PDB entry 2VQB | X-ray diffraction, 2.80 A resolution | chains A and D

== Chain A (and D) ==
Name: Flavin-containing monooxygenase
Organism: Methylophaga SP. SK1
Notes: chain D of this document is another copy of the same molecule, construct and numbering; everything in this record applies to it too
UniProtKB: Q83XK4 (Q83XK4_9GAMM); residues 6-461 here correspond to UniProt positions 1-456 (UniProt number = residue number - 5)
Amino-acid sequence (461 residues; numbered 1 to 461; the number before each row is that of its first residue):
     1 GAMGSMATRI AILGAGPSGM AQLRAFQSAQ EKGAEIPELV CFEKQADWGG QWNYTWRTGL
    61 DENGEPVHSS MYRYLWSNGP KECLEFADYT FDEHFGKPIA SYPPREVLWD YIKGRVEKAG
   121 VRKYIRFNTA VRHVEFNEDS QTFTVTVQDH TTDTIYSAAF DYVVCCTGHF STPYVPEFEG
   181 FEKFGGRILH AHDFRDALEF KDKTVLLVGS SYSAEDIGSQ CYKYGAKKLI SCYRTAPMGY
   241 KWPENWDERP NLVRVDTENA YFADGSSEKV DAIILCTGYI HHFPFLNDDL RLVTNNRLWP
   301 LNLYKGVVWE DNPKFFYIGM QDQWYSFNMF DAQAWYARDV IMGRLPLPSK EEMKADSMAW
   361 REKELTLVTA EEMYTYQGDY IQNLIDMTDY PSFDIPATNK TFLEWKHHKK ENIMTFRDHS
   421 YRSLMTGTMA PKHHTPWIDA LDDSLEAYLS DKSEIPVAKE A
Disordered / not traced: 1-7, 451-461
Sequence notes: engineered mutation A158 (Glu153 in Q83XK4), A159 (Glu154 in Q83XK4)
Ligand contacts:
  - FAD (flavin-adenine dinucleotide): G14, A15, G16, P17, S18, G19, F42, E43, K44, Q45, G49, G50, Q51, W52, H68, S70, M71, L75, W76, S77, N78, L84, T129, A130, V131, C166, T167, G168, F170, S171, F285, I318, Q323, S326, F327, F330
  - NADP (NAP; NADP nicotinamide-adenine-dinucleotide phosphate): Y72, L75, W76, S77, N78, F170, Y174, P176, F178, V208, G209, S210, S211, Y212, S213, D216, R234, T235, N251, C276, T277, G278, Y279, N296, R417
  - oxygen molecule (OXY), molecule 1: N78, Q323, W324
  - oxygen molecule (OXY), molecule 2: S211, Y212, E215, W324, K406
Reported in the primary citation:
  - binding site for oxygen molecule: Y212
  - mutagenesis - E158A/E159A: unchanged catalytic activity
  - catalytic residues: N78 (proposed by the authors, not directly observed)

== Interface between chain A and chain D ==
Pairs across the interface (55):
  W56(A) - V175(D)  hydrophobic
  W56(A) - E177(D)  hydrogen bond
  W56(A) - F181(D)  hydrophobic
  W56(A) - I188(D)  hydrophobic
  R57(A) - V175(D)  hydrogen bond (side chain-backbone)
  R57(A) - E177(D)  salt bridge
  G59(A) - G59(D)
  L60(A) - L60(D)  hydrophobic
  L60(A) - P173(D)
  N63(A) - I280(D)
  G64(A) - T172(D)
  G64(A) - H282(D)
  R73(A) - E182(D)  hydrogen bond (side chain-backbone)
  R73(A) - K183(D)
  R132(A) - P284(D)
  Q148(A) - R291(D)  hydrogen bond
  D153(A) - R291(D)  salt bridge
  D153(A) - V293(D)
  T154(A) - D288(D)
  I155(A) - L286(D)
  I155(A) - N287(D)
  I155(A) - D288(D)  hydrogen bond (backbone-side chain)
  I155(A) - R291(D)
  T172(A) - G64(D)
  P173(A) - L60(D)
  V175(A) - W56(D)  hydrophobic
  V175(A) - R57(D)  hydrogen bond (backbone-side chain)
  E177(A) - W56(D)  hydrogen bond
  F181(A) - W56(D)  hydrophobic
  E182(A) - R73(D)  hydrogen bond (backbone-side chain)
  K183(A) - R73(D)
  F184(A) - D196(D)
  G185(A) - D196(D)
  G185(A) - L198(D)
  G185(A) - E199(D)  hydrogen bond (backbone-backbone)
  R187(A) - R187(D)
  R187(A) - E199(D)
  I188(A) - W56(D)  hydrophobic
  D196(A) - F184(D)
  D196(A) - G185(D)
  L198(A) - G185(D)
  E199(A) - G185(D)  hydrogen bond (backbone-backbone)
  E199(A) - R187(D)
  K203(A) - K203(D)
  I280(A) - N63(D)
  H282(A) - G64(D)
  P284(A) - R132(D)
  L286(A) - I155(D)
  N287(A) - I155(D)
  D288(A) - T154(D)
  D288(A) - I155(D)  hydrogen bond (side chain-backbone)
  R291(A) - Q148(D)
  R291(A) - D153(D)  salt bridge
  R291(A) - I155(D)
  V293(A) - D153(D)
Also at the interface, not in a pair above, chain A (47 interface residues in all): Y54, T58, E62, P66, H133, E135, T146, S171, P176, G186, D193, L275
Also at the interface, not in a pair above, chain D (48 interface residues in all): Y54, T58, E62, E65, P66, H133, E135, T146, S171, P176, G186, D193, L275

== Overview ==
Chain A and chain D form an interface of 47 and 48 residues respectively, with 11 hydrogen bonds and 3 salt
bridges. Polar contacts include R57(A)-E177(D), D153(A)-R291(D) and W56(A)-E177(D). Bound to chain A:
flavin-adenine dinucleotide, NADP and oxygen molecule. From the paper: the catalytic residue N78(A);
E158A/E159A of chain A leave catalytic activity unchanged.
Both chains are Flavin-containing monooxygenase (Methylophaga SP. SK1). Entry 2VQB (Bacterial
flavin-containing monooxygenase in complex with NADP: soaking in aerated solution) was determined by X-ray
diffraction together with 2VQ7 from the same study.
